Entry 5XC3 (X-ray diffraction, 1.50 A resolution); this record covers chain A.

== Chain A ==
Protein: Probable Rab-related GTPase
Source organism: Acanthamoeba polyphaga mimivirus
UniProtKB: Q5UQ27 (RABL_MIMIV); residues 1-176 here correspond to UniProt positions 9-184 (UniProt number = residue number + 8)
Amino-acid sequence (176 residues; numbered 1 to 176; the number before each row is that of its first residue):
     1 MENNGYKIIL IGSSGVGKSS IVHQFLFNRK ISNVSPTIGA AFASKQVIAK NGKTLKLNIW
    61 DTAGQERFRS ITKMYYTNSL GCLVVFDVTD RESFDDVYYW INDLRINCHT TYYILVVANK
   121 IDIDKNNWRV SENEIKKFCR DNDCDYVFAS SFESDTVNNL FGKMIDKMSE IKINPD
Not modelled in the structure: 1-4, 173-176
Metal / ion sites: Mg2+: Ser19 (together with GDP)
Ligand contacts: GDP (guanosine-5'-diphosphate): Ser13, Ser14, Gly15, Val16, Gly17, Lys18, Ser19, Ser20, Lys30, Glu66, Asn119, Lys120, Asp122, Ile123, Ser150, Ser151, Phe152

== Summary ==
Chain A binds GDP.
Chain A is Probable Rab-related GTPase (Acanthamoeba polyphaga mimivirus); the structure, Crystal structure of
Acanthamoeba polyphaga mimivirus Rab GTPase in complex with GDP, was determined by X-ray diffraction,
deposited together with 5XC5.
